7RMQ - chains A and B; structure by X-ray diffraction, 1.17 A resolution.

[Chain A]
Protein: Cycloviolacin O2
Organism: Viola odorata
UniProt: P58434 (CYO2_VIOOD); residues 1-29 here correspond to UniProt positions 2-30 (UniProt number = residue number + 1)
Amino-acid sequence (30 residues; numbered 1 to 30; the number before each row is that of its first residue):
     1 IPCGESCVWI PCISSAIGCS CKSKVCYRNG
Cystine bridges: C3-C19, C7-C21, C12-C26
Glycans and other covalent adducts: covalent link I1-G30
Swiss-Prot annotation at these positions:
  - cross-link: G30 (Cyclopeptide (Gly-Asn))
Reported in the primary citation:
  - mutagenesis - I10L: unchanged binding to POPC/POPE (80:20)
  - mutagenesis - I10G: abolished binding to model membrane

[Chain B]
Protein: D-[I11L]cycloviolacin O2
UniProt: P58434 (CYO2_VIOOD); residues 1-29 here correspond to UniProt positions 2-30 (UniProt number = residue number + 1)
Amino-acid sequence (30 residues; row label = number of the first residue in the row):
     1 IPCGESCVWL PCISSAIGCS CKSKVCYRNG
Cystine bridges: C3-C19, C7-C21, C12-C26
Glycans and other covalent adducts: covalent link I1-G30
Modified / non-standard residues: I1, I13, I17 (D-isoleucine; DIL); P2, P11 (D-proline; DPR); C3, C7, C12, C19, C21, C26 (D-cysteine; DCY); E5 (D-glutamic acid; DGL); S6, S14, S15, S20, S23 (D-serine; DSN); V8, V25 (D-valine; DVA); W9 (D-tryptophan; DTR); L10 (D-leucine; DLE); A16 (D-alanine; DAL); K22, K24 (D-lysine; DLY); Y27 (D-tyrosine; DTY); R28 (D-arginine; DAR); N29 (D-asparagine; DSG)
Differences from the reference sequence: conflict I1 (Ile2 in P58434), P2 (Pro3 in P58434), C3 (Cys4 in P58434), 24 further conflict positions vs the reference (P58434) not listed
Swiss-Prot annotation at these positions:
  - cross-link: G30 (Cyclopeptide (Gly-Asn))

[Chain A / chain B interface]
Pairs across the interface - 10 pairs, chain A then chain B:
  P11(A) - S6(B)
  S15(A) - V25(B)
  S15(A) - Y27(B)
  G18(A) - P2(B)
  C19(A) - P2(B)
  S20(A) - P2(B)
  S20(A) - G4(B)
  C21(A) - G4(B)
  K22(A) - C3(B)
  K22(A) - G4(B)
Interface residues without a listed pair, chain A (8 interface residues in all): R28
Interface residues without a listed pair, chain B (7 interface residues in all): I1

[Summary]
Chain A and chain B form an interface of 8 and 7 residues respectively. The paper reports that I10G of chain A
abolishes binding to model membrane; I10L of chain A leaves binding to POPC/POPE (80:20) unchanged.
Chain A is Cycloviolacin O2 (Viola odorata) and chain B is D-[I11L]cycloviolacin O2; the structure, Crystal
structure of cycloviolacin O2, was determined by X-ray diffraction (same publication as 7RII, 7RIH, 7RIJ, 7RMR
and 7RMS).
